PDB entry 7FLG | X-ray diffraction, 1.58 A resolution | chains A and B

== Chain A ==
Protein: Pre-mRNA-splicing factor 8
From: Saccharomyces cerevisiae S288C
Reference sequence: P33334 (PRP8_YEAST); residue numbers follow UniProt; this construct covers 1836-2090
Chain sequence (258 residues; row label = number of the first residue in the row):
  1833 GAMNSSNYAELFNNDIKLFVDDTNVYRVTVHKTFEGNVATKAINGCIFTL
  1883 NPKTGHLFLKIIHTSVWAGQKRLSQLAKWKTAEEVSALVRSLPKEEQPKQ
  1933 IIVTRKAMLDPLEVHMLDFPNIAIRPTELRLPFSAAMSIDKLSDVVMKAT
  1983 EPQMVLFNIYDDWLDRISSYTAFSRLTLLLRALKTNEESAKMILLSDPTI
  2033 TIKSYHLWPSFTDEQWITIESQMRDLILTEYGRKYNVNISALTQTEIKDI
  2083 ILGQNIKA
Disordered / not traced: 2070-2090
Construct notes: expression tag (1833-1835)
Small-molecule neighbours: L5W (N-oxidanylbicyclo[2.2.1]heptane-1-carboxamide): Ser1970, Ile1971, Asp1972, Lys1973, Leu2015, Lys2023, Leu2026, Leu2027, Ile2034, Leu2039, Trp2040, Pro2041
Curated features (UniProtKB/Swiss-Prot):
  - mutagenesis: Asp1853 (D1853A: Alters protein folding. Severely impaired growth. Strongly reduced growth at 35 degrees Celsius; when associated with A-1854; D1853N: Reduced growth at 30 degrees Celsius ...), Asp1854 (D1854A: Reduced growth at 30 degrees Celsius. Strongly reduced growth at 16 degrees Celsius. Strongly reduced growth at 35 degrees Celsius; when associated with A-1853 ...), Thr1855 (T1855A: Reduced growth at 30 degrees Celsius. Strongly reduced growth at 16 degrees Celsius), Thr1936 (T1936A: Reduced growth at 30 degrees Celsius. Strongly reduced growth at 16 degrees Celsius), Arg1937 (R1937K: Severely impaired growth. Reduced growth at 30 degrees Celsius. Strongly reduced growth at 16 degrees Celsius)

== Chain B ==
Protein: A1 cistron-splicing factor AAR2
From: Saccharomyces cerevisiae S288C
Reference sequence: P32357 (AAR2_YEAST); aligned to UniProt positions 1-317 over residues 1-317
Chain sequence (308 residues; numbered -3 to 317; 13 numbers in that range are skipped by the numbering (no residue carries them; nothing is unmodelled there); the number before each row is that of its first residue; numbers below 1 keep their minus sign (Gly-3 is residue -3)):
    -3 GAMAMNTVPFTSAPIEVTIGIDQYSFNVKENQPFHGIKDIPIGHVHVIHF
    47 QHADNSSMRYGYWFDCRMGNFYIQYDPKDGLYKMMEERDGAKFENIVHNF
    97 KERQMMVSYPKIDEDDTWYNLTEFVQMDKIRKIVRKDENQFSYVDSSMTT
   147 VQENEL
   166 SSSSSDPAHSLNYTVINFKSREAIRPGHEMEDFLDKSYYLNTVMLQGIFK
   216 NSSNYFGELQFAFLNAMFFGNYGSSLQWHAMIELICSSATVPKHMLDKLD
   266 EILYYQIKTLPEQYSDILLNERVWNICLYSSFQKNSLHNTEKIMENKYPE
   316 LL
Disordered / not traced: -3 to 0, 166-169
Construct notes: expression tag (-3 to 0); conflict Ser166 (Leu153 in P32357), Ser167 (Lys154 in P32357), Ser170 (Asp in P32357)
Curated features (UniProtKB/Swiss-Prot):
  - region: Leu261 to Ile282 (Leucine-zipper)
  - modified residue: Ser253 (Phosphoserine), Thr274 (Phosphothreonine)

== Interface between chain A and chain B ==
Residue-residue contacts (17):
  Gln1907(A) - Met195(B)
  Gln1907(A) - Leu199(B)
  Leu1908(A) - Met195(B)  hydrophobic
  Trp1911(A) - Glu194(B)
  Trp1911(A) - Met195(B)
  Trp1911(A) - Phe198(B)  hydrophobic
  Asp1942(A) - Lys184(B)  salt bridge
  Asp1942(A) - Phe198(B)
  Glu1945(A) - Lys184(B)  salt bridge
  Val1946(A) - Ile189(B)  hydrophobic
  Val1946(A) - Glu194(B)
  Val1946(A) - Phe198(B)  hydrophobic
  His1947(A) - Glu194(B)
  Leu1949(A) - Lys184(B)
  Leu1949(A) - Ser185(B)
  Leu1949(A) - Arg186(B)
  Asp1950(A) - Arg186(B)  salt bridge

== Summary ==
Chain A and chain B form an interface of 9 and 8 residues respectively, with 3 salt bridges. Polar contacts
include Asp1942(A)-Lys184(B), Glu1945(A)-Lys184(B) and Asp1950(A)-Arg186(B). Chain A binds compound L5W. From
UniProt: 5 mutagenesis sites on chain A.
Here chain A is Pre-mRNA-splicing factor 8 and chain B is A1 cistron-splicing factor AAR2, both from
Saccharomyces cerevisiae S288C. Entry 7FLG (PanDDA analysis group deposition -- Aar2/RNaseH in complex with
fragment P05D01 from the F2X-Universal Library) was determined by X-ray diffraction, deposited together with
5ST0, 5ST1, 5ST2, 5ST3, 5ST4, 5ST5 and 248 further entries.
